1PWZ - chains A and B; structure by X-ray diffraction, 2.50 A resolution.

# Chain A (and B)
Protein: halohydrin dehalogenase
From: Agrobacterium tumefaciens
Notes: chain B of this document is another copy of the same molecule, construct and numbering; everything in this record applies to it too
UniProtKB: Q93D82 (Q93D82_RHIRD); numbering as in UniProt (aligned over 1-254)
Sequence (254 residues; each row starts with the number of its first residue):
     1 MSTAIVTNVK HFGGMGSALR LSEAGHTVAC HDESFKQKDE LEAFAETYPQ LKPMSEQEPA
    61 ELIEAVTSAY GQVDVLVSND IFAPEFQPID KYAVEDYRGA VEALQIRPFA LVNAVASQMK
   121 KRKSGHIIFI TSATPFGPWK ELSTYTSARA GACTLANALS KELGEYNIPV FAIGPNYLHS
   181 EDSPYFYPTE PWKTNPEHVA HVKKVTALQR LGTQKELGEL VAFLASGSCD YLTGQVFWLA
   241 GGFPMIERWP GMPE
Not modelled in the structure: 1, 254
Ligand contacts: R-styrene oxide (RSO): Phe12, Pro84, Ser132, Thr134, Trp139, Leu142, Tyr145, Pro175, Asn176, Phe186, Tyr187, Trp249
Reported in the primary citation:
  - binding site for R-styrene oxide: Ser132, Tyr145
  - catalytic residues: Asp80 (proposed by the authors, not directly observed)
  - mutagenesis - S132A (>10 000-fold), Y145F (>10 000-fold), R149K (400-fold), R149N (>10 000-fold): decreased catalytic activity (citing earlier work)
  - mutagenesis - D80A: abolished catalytic activity
  - mutagenesis - D80N (220-fold): decreased catalytic activity

# Interface between chain A and chain B
Pairs across the interface (69):
  Pro88(A) - Lys120(B)
  Pro88(A) - Glu162(B)
  Ile89(A) - Phe109(B)  hydrophobic
  Ile89(A) - Asn113(B)  hydrogen bond (backbone-side chain)
  Ile89(A) - Ala116(B)  hydrophobic
  Ile89(A) - Leu159(B)  hydrophobic
  Ile89(A) - Glu162(B)  hydrogen bond (backbone-side chain)
  Asp90(A) - Asn113(B)
  Asp90(A) - Ala116(B)
  Asp90(A) - Lys120(B)  salt bridge
  Tyr92(A) - Phe109(B)  hydrophobic
  Tyr92(A) - Asn113(B)  hydrogen bond (backbone-side chain)
  Val94(A) - Ile106(B)  hydrophobic
  Val94(A) - Ala110(B)  hydrophobic
  Tyr97(A) - Gln105(B)  hydrogen bond
  Tyr97(A) - Ile106(B)  hydrophobic
  Tyr97(A) - Phe109(B)  hydrophobic
  Arg98(A) - Glu102(B)  salt bridge
  Arg98(A) - Ile106(B)
  Val101(A) - Val101(B)  hydrophobic
  Glu102(A) - Arg98(B)  salt bridge
  Gln105(A) - Tyr97(B)  hydrogen bond
  Gln105(A) - Val101(B)
  Gln105(A) - Gln105(B)  hydrogen bond
  Ile106(A) - Val94(B)  hydrophobic
  Ile106(A) - Tyr97(B)  hydrophobic
  Ile106(A) - Arg98(B)
  Phe109(A) - Ile89(B)  hydrophobic
  Phe109(A) - Tyr92(B)  hydrophobic
  Phe109(A) - Tyr97(B)  hydrophobic
  Phe109(A) - Ser143(B)
  Phe109(A) - Thr144(B)
  Ala110(A) - Val94(B)  hydrophobic
  Val112(A) - Ile89(B)  hydrophobic
  Asn113(A) - Ile89(B)  hydrogen bond (side chain-backbone)
  Asn113(A) - Asp90(B)
  Asn113(A) - Tyr92(B)  hydrogen bond (side chain-backbone)
  Ala116(A) - Ile89(B)  hydrophobic
  Ala116(A) - Asp90(B)
  Ser117(A) - Asp90(B)
  Lys120(A) - Pro88(B)
  Lys120(A) - Asp90(B)  salt bridge
  Pro138(A) - Asn157(B)
  Lys140(A) - Lys161(B)
  Lys140(A) - Glu162(B)
  Lys140(A) - Glu165(B)  salt bridge
  Glu141(A) - Glu162(B)
  Ser143(A) - Leu159(B)
  Ser143(A) - Glu162(B)
  Thr144(A) - Phe109(B)
  Ser147(A) - Gly151(B)
  Ser147(A) - Thr154(B)
  Ser147(A) - Leu155(B)
  Ala150(A) - Thr154(B)
  Gly151(A) - Ser147(B)
  Thr154(A) - Thr146(B)
  Thr154(A) - Ser147(B)
  Thr154(A) - Ala150(B)
  Leu155(A) - Ser143(B)
  Leu155(A) - Ser147(B)
  Asn157(A) - Pro138(B)
  Leu159(A) - Ile89(B)  hydrophobic
  Leu159(A) - Ser143(B)
  Lys161(A) - Lys140(B)
  Glu162(A) - Pro88(B)
  Glu162(A) - Ile89(B)  hydrogen bond (side chain-backbone)
  Glu162(A) - Lys140(B)
  Glu162(A) - Glu141(B)
  Glu165(A) - Lys140(B)  salt bridge
Other interface residues (no listed pair), chain A (39 interface residues in all): Gln87, Ala93, Pro135, Thr146, Ala158, Leu163
Other interface residues (no listed pair), chain B (40 interface residues in all): Gln87, Lys91, Ala93, Val112, Ser117, Pro135, Ala158, Leu163

# Summary
39 residues of chain A face 40 of chain B across their interface, with 9 hydrogen bonds and 6 salt bridges.
Polar contacts include Asp90(A)-Lys120(B), Arg98(A)-Glu102(B) and Lys140(A)-Glu165(B). From the paper: the
catalytic residue Asp80(A); S132A, Y145F and R149K of chain A, among others, reduce catalytic activity; 6
substitutions were tested in all.
Chain A and chain B are both halohydrin dehalogenase (Agrobacterium tumefaciens); the structure, Crystal
structure of the haloalcohol dehalogenase HheC complexed with (R)-styrene oxide and chloride, was determined
by X-ray diffraction together with 1PWX and 1PX0 from the same study.
